1H3F - chains A and B; structure by X-ray diffraction, 2.00 A resolution.

[Chain A (and B)]
Name: Tyrosyl-tRNA synthetase
Source organism: Thermus thermophilus
Notes: EC 6.1.1.1; chain B of this document is another copy of the same molecule, construct and numbering; everything in this record applies to it too
Reference sequence: P83453 (SYY_THETH); numbering as in UniProt (aligned over 1-432)
Sequence (432 residues; each row starts with the number of its first residue):
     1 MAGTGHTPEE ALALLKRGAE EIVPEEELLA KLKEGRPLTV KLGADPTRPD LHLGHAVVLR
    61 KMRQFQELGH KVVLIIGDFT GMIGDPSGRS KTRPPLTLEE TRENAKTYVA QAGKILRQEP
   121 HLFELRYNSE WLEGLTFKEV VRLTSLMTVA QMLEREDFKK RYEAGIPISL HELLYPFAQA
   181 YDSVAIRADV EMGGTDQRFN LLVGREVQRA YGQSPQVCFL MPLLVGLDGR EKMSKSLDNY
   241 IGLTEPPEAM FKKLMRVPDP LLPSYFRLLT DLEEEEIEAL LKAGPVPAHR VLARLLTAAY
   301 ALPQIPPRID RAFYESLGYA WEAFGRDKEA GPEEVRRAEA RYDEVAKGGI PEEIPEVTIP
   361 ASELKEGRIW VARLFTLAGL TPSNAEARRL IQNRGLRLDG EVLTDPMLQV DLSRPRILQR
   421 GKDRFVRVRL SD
Not modelled in the structure: 1-4, 80-100, 348-351 (chain B: 1-4, 84-96, 344-352)
UniProt features mapped onto this chain:
  - motif: P46 to H55 ('HIGH' region), K232 to S236 ('KMSKS' region)
  - binding site (ATP): K235
Small-molecule neighbours: tyrosinol (TYE; 4-[(2S)-2-amino-3-hydroxypropyl]phenol): K41, G43, A44, D45, I75, N128, Q179, D182, E191, Q197, N200
What the authors report for this chain:
  - conformationally variable residues (order/disorder transition): T80 to E100, V345 to P351

[Interface between chain A and chain B]
Pairs across the interface - 45 pairs, chain A then chain B:
  F79(A) - F137(B)  hydrophobic
  F79(A) - K138(B)
  L132(A) - F137(B)
  L135(A) - F137(B)  hydrogen bond (backbone-backbone)
  F137(A) - F79(B)  hydrophobic
  F137(A) - L132(B)
  F137(A) - L135(B)  hydrogen bond (backbone-backbone)
  F137(A) - V140(B)  hydrophobic
  K138(A) - F79(B)
  K138(A) - I83(B)
  V140(A) - F137(B)  hydrophobic
  V141(A) - I83(B)  hydrophobic
  V141(A) - H171(B)
  T144(A) - L170(B)
  T144(A) - H171(B)
  T144(A) - L174(B)
  S145(A) - S169(B)  hydrogen bond (backbone-side chain)
  S145(A) - H171(B)
  M147(A) - S169(B)
  M147(A) - L170(B)  hydrogen bond (backbone-backbone)
  T148(A) - I168(B)
  V149(A) - I168(B)  hydrogen bond (backbone-backbone)
  V149(A) - L173(B)  hydrophobic
  M152(A) - L170(B)  hydrophobic
  L153(A) - Y162(B)
  Y162(A) - L153(B)
  Y162(A) - Y162(B)
  P167(A) - T148(B)
  I168(A) - T148(B)
  I168(A) - V149(B)  hydrogen bond (backbone-backbone)
  S169(A) - S145(B)  hydrogen bond (side chain-backbone)
  S169(A) - M147(B)
  L170(A) - T144(B)
  L170(A) - M147(B)  hydrogen bond (backbone-backbone)
  L170(A) - L173(B)
  L170(A) - F177(B)  hydrophobic
  H171(A) - V141(B)
  H171(A) - T144(B)  hydrogen bond (backbone-backbone)
  H171(A) - S145(B)
  L173(A) - V149(B)  hydrophobic
  L173(A) - L170(B)  hydrophobic
  L174(A) - T144(B)
  Y175(A) - V141(B)
  F177(A) - L170(B)  hydrophobic
  A178(A) - F137(B)  hydrophobic
Interface residues without a listed pair, chain A (28 interface residues in all): E133, T136, A150
Interface residues without a listed pair, chain B (29 interface residues in all): E133, T136, A150, M152, P167, Y175, A178

[In short]
28 residues of chain A face 29 of chain B across their interface; the contacts include 9 hydrogen bonds. Polar
pairs include S145(A)-S169(B), L135(A)-F137(B) and M147(A)-L170(B). Ligands of chain A: tyrosinol. From
UniProt: ATP-binding residue K235(A) on chain A. From the paper: conformational variability at T80(A) and
V345(A).
Both chains are Tyrosyl-tRNA synthetase (Thermus thermophilus). Entry 1H3F (Tyrosyl-tRNA synthetase from
Thermus thermophilus complexed with tyrosinol) was determined by X-ray diffraction (same publication as 1H3E,
9SDF and 9SFB).
